PDB entry 5OXV | X-ray diffraction, 6.72 A resolution (low resolution: residue-level contacts below are approximate; hydrogen-bond / salt-bridge calls are withheld) | chains N and I of the 18 polymer chains in the assembly

# Chain N
Molecule: Histone H2B 1.1
From: Xenopus laevis
UniProtKB: P02281 (H2B11_XENLA); residues -3 to 122 here correspond to UniProt positions 1-126 (UniProt number = residue number + 4)
Amino-acid sequence (126 residues; row label = number of the first residue in the row; numbers below 1 keep their minus sign (Met-3 is residue -3)):
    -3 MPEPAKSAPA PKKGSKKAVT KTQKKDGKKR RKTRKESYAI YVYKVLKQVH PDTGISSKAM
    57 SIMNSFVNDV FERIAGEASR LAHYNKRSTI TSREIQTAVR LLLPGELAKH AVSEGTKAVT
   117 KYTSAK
Not modelled in the structure: -3 to 27
Sequence notes: conflict Thr29 (Ser33 in P02281)
UniProt features mapped onto this chain:
  - modified residue: Lys2 (N6-acetyllysine), Lys9 (N6-acetyllysine), Ser11 (Phosphoserine), Lys12 (N6-acetyllysine), Lys17 (N6-acetyllysine)
  - glycosylation: Ser109 (O-linked (GlcNAc) serine)
  - cross-link: Lys117 (Glycyl lysine isopeptide (Lys-Gly) (interchain with G-Cter in ubiquitin))

# Chain I
Molecule: DNA STRAND 2 (601-based sequence model)
From: synthetic construct
Sequence (313 nucleotides; each row starts with the number of its first residue):
     1 ATCCCCTGGA GAATCCCGGT GCCGAGGCCG CTCAATTGGT CGTAGACAGC TCTAGCACCG
    61 CTTAAACGCA CGTACGCGCT GTCCCCCGCG TTTTAACCGC CAAGGGGATT ACTCCCTAGT
   121 CTCCAGGCAC GTGTCAGATA TATACATCCT GTGCAGTACT CCTGGAGAAT CCCGGTGCCG
   181 AGGCCGCTCA ATTGGTCGTA GACAGCTCTA GCACCGCTTA AACGCACGTA CGCGCTGTCC
   241 CCCGCGTTTT AACCGCCAAG GGGATTACTC CCTAGTCTCC AGGCACGTGT CAGATATATA
   301 CATCCTGTGC AGT
Not modelled in the structure: 1-2

# Chain N / chain I interface
Pairs across the interface - 17 pairs, chain N then chain I:
  Thr29(N) with DA264(I); DT265(I)
  Arg30(N) with DC189(I); DA190(I)
  Glu32(N) with DA190(I)
  Tyr39(N) with DG182(I)
  Gly50(N) with DG182(I)
  Ile51(N) with DA181(I); DG182(I)
  Ser52(N) with DA181(I)
  Ser53(N) with DA181(I)
  Arg83(N) with DG201(I); DA202(I)
  Ser84(N) with DA200(I); DG201(I)
  Thr85(N) with DA200(I); DG201(I)

# Summary
The interface between chain N and chain I involves 11 residues on one side and 9 on the other.
Here chain N is Histone H2B 1.1 (Xenopus laevis) and chain I is DNA STRAND 2 (601-based sequence model)
(synthetic construct). Entry 5OXV (Structure of the 4_601_157 tetranucleosome (C2 form)) was determined by
X-ray diffraction (same publication as 5OY7).
